5XV3 - chains A and B; structure by X-ray diffraction, 2.57 A resolution.

[Chain A]
Protein: Autophagy-related protein 13
Source organism: Homo sapiens
Reference sequence: O75143 (ATG13_HUMAN); residues 1-190 here = UniProt positions 1-190
Sequence (190 residues; each row starts with the number of its first residue):
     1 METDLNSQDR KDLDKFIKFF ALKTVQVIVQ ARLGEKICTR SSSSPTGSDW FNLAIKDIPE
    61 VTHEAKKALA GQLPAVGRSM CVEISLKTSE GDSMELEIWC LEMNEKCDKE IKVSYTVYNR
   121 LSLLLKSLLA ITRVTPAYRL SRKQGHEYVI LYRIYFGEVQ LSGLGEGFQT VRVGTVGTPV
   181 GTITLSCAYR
Not modelled in the structure: 1-5, 145-146
Curated features (UniProtKB/Swiss-Prot):
  - region: Ser-127 to Val-134 (Important for interaction with ATG101)
  - modified residue: Met-1 (N-acetylmethionine)
  - mutagenesis: Ser-127 (S127H: Abolishes interaction with ATG101; when associated with D-133), Ile-131 (I131D: Decreases interaction with ATG101; when associated with D-134), Arg-133 (R133D: Abolishes interaction with ATG101; when associated with H-127), Val-134 (V134D: Decreases interaction with ATG101; when associated with D-131)

[Chain B]
Protein: Autophagy-related protein 101
Source organism: Homo sapiens
Reference sequence: Q9BSB4 (ATGA1_HUMAN); numbering as in UniProt (aligned over 1-218)
Sequence (218 residues; each row starts with the number of its first residue):
     1 MNCRSEVLEV SVEGRQVEEA MLAVLHTVLL HRSTGKFHYA AAGTYSIGTV GTQDVDCDFI
    61 DFTYVRVSSE ELDRALRKVV GEFKDALRNS GGDGLGQMSL EFYQKKKSRW PFSDECIPWE
   121 VWTVKVHVVA LATEQERQIC REKVGEKLCE KIINIVEVMN RHEYLPKMPT QSEVDNVFDT
   181 GLRDVQPYLY KISFQITDAL GTSVTTTMRR LIKDTLAL
Not modelled in the structure: 1-2, 94, 208-218
Construct notes: engineered mutation Ala-40 (Lys in Q9BSB4), Ala-41 (Lys in Q9BSB4), Ala-42 (Glu in Q9BSB4)
Curated features (UniProtKB/Swiss-Prot):
  - region: Ile-152 to Val-156 (Important for interaction with ATG13)
  - mutagenesis: His-31 (H31S: Impairs interaction with ATG13; when associated with R-54), Asp-54 (D54R: Impairs interaction with ATG13; when associated with S-31), Ile-152 (I152D: Abolishes interaction with ATG13; when associated with D-153 and D-156), Ile-153 (I153D: Abolishes interaction with ATG13; when associated with D-152 and D-156), Val-156 (V156D: Abolishes interaction with ATG13; when associated with D-152 and D-152)

[How chain A and chain B interact]
Contacting residue pairs - 57 pairs, chain A then chain B:
  Lys-36(A) / Asp-54(B)
  Lys-36(A) / Asp-56(B)
  Ile-37(A) / Gln-53(B)
  Ile-37(A) / Asp-54(B)  hydrogen bond (backbone-side chain)
  Cys-38(A) / Thr-52(B)
  Cys-38(A) / Gln-53(B)
  Thr-39(A) / Gly-51(B)
  Thr-39(A) / Thr-52(B)  hydrogen bond (backbone-backbone)
  Thr-39(A) / Ser-68(B)  hydrogen bond (backbone-side chain)
  Arg-40(A) / Gly-51(B)
  Arg-40(A) / Ser-68(B)  hydrogen bond (side chain-backbone)
  Arg-40(A) / Ser-69(B)
  Arg-40(A) / Arg-183(B)
  Arg-40(A) / Asp-184(B)  salt bridge
  Ser-41(A) / Thr-49(B)
  Ser-41(A) / Val-50(B)
  Ser-41(A) / Gly-51(B)
  Ser-41(A) / Asp-184(B)  hydrogen bond (side chain-backbone)
  Ser-42(A) / Gly-48(B)
  Ser-42(A) / Thr-49(B)  hydrogen bond (backbone-backbone)
  Ser-43(A) / Arg-183(B)  hydrogen bond (side chain-backbone)
  Pro-45(A) / Thr-49(B)
  Asp-49(A) / Thr-49(B)  hydrogen bond
  Asn-52(A) / Ile-47(B)
  Asn-52(A) / Gly-48(B)
  Asn-52(A) / Thr-49(B)
  Asn-52(A) / Val-50(B)  hydrogen bond (backbone-backbone)
  Leu-53(A) / Thr-49(B)
  Leu-53(A) / Val-50(B)
  Ala-54(A) / Thr-49(B)
  Ala-54(A) / Val-50(B)  hydrogen bond (backbone-backbone)
  Arg-120(A) / His-162(B)
  Leu-123(A) / His-31(B)
  Leu-123(A) / His-162(B)
  Lys-126(A) / Leu-30(B)
  Lys-126(A) / Ser-33(B)  hydrogen bond (side chain-backbone)
  Ser-127(A) / His-31(B)  hydrogen bond
  Ser-127(A) / Val-156(B)
  Leu-129(A) / Thr-52(B)
  Leu-129(A) / Val-65(B)
  Ile-131(A) / Ile-153(B)  hydrophobic
  Ile-131(A) / Val-156(B)  hydrophobic
  Arg-133(A) / Asp-54(B)  salt bridge
  Arg-133(A) / Thr-63(B)
  Arg-133(A) / Val-65(B)
  Val-134(A) / Phe-62(B)  hydrophobic
  Val-134(A) / Cys-149(B)
  Val-134(A) / Ile-152(B)  hydrophobic
  Val-134(A) / Ile-153(B)  hydrophobic
  Tyr-138(A) / Thr-63(B)
  Arg-142(A) / Asp-56(B)  salt bridge
  Arg-142(A) / Thr-63(B)  hydrogen bond
  Arg-172(A) / Glu-157(B)
  Val-173(A) / Val-156(B)
  Gly-174(A) / Asn-160(B)
  Thr-175(A) / Asn-160(B)
  Thr-175(A) / His-162(B)  hydrogen bond (backbone-side chain)
Interface residues without a listed pair, chain A (29 interface residues in all): Ala-130, Val-171
Interface residues without a listed pair, chain B (29 interface residues in all): Thr-34, Lys-36, Met-159

[Overview]
Chain A and chain B each contribute 29 residues to their interface, with 14 hydrogen bonds and 3 salt bridges.
Polar contacts include Arg-40(A)/Asp-184(B), Arg-133(A)/Asp-54(B) and Arg-142(A)/Asp-56(B). Curated annotation
(UniProt) lists 4 mutagenesis sites on chain A; 5 mutagenesis sites on chain B.
Here chain A is Autophagy-related protein 13 and chain B is Autophagy-related protein 101, both from Homo
sapiens. Entry 5XV3 (Crystal structure of ATG101-ATG13HORMA) was determined by X-ray diffraction together with
5XUY and 5XV4 from the same study.
